PDB entry 6CHU | X-ray diffraction, 1.61 A resolution | chain A

Chain A:
Molecule: Citrate lyase subunit beta-like protein
From: Mycobacterium tuberculosis H37Rv
Notes: EC 4.1.-.-
UniProtKB: P9WPE1 (CITEL_MYCTU); residues 1-273 here = UniProt positions 1-273
Sequence (281 residues; each row starts with the number of its first residue; numbers below 1 keep their minus sign (Met-7 is residue -7)):
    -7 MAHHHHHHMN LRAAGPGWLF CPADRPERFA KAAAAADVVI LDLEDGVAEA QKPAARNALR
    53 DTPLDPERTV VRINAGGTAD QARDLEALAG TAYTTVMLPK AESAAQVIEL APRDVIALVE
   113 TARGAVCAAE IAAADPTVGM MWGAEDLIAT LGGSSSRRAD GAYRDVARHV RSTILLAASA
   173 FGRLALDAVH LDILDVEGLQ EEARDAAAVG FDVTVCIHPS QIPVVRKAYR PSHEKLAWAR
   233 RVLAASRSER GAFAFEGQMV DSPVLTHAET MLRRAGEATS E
Disordered / not traced: -7 to -1, 222-249, 266-273
Sequence notes: initiating methionine (-7); expression tag (-6 to 0)
Ion coordination: Mg2+: Glu112, Asp138 (together with acetate ion)
Swiss-Prot annotation at these positions:
  - binding site (substrate): Arg64, Glu112
  - binding site (Mg(2+)): Glu112, Asp138

In short:
Glu112 and Asp138 form the Mg2+ site. From UniProt: substrate-binding residues Arg64 and Glu112 and
Mg2+-binding residues Glu112 and Asp138.
Chain A is Citrate lyase subunit beta-like protein (Mycobacterium tuberculosis H37Rv); the structure, Crystal
structure of protein cite from mycobacterium tuberculosis in complex with magnesium and acetate, was
determined by X-ray diffraction together with 6AQ4, 6ARB, 6AS5, 6CJ3 and 6CJ4 from the same study.
